6LXW - chains A and D of the 7 polymer chains in the assembly; structure by electron microscopy, 3.27 A resolution.

== Chain A (and D) ==
Name: Interleukin-2, Immunoglobulin heavy constant alpha 1
Organism: Homo sapiens
Notes: chain D of this document is another copy of the same molecule, construct and numbering; everything in this record applies to it too
UniProtKB: chimeric construct of P60568, P01876: residues 182-202 from P60568 (IL2_HUMAN) positions 1-21 (UniProt number = residue number - 181); residues 241-472 from P01876 positions 122-353 (UniProt number = residue number - 119)
Amino-acid sequence (291 residues; row label = number of the first residue in the row):
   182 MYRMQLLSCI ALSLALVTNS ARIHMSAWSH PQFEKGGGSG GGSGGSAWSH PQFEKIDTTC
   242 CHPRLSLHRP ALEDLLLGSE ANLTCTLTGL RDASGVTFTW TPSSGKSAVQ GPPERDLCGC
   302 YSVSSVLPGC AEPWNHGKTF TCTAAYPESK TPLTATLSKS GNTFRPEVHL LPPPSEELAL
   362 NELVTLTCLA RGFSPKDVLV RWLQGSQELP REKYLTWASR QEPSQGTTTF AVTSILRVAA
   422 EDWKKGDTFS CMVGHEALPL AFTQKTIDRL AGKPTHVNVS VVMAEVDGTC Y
Not modelled in the structure: 182-243, 454-457 (chain D: 182-243)
Construct notes: linker (203-240)
Cystine bridges: Cys266-Cys323, Cys369-Cys432

== How chain A and chain D interact ==
Contacting residue pairs - 12 pairs, chain A then chain D:
  Val460(A) - Met464(D)  hydrophobic
  Val467(A) - Val458(D)
  Asp468(A) - Lys454(D)
  Asp468(A) - Pro455(D)
  Thr470(A) - Ile448(D)
  Thr470(A) - Ala452(D)
  Thr470(A) - Gly453(D)
  Cys471(A) - Ala452(D)
  Tyr472(A) - His350(D)
  Tyr472(A) - Leu351(D)  hydrogen bond (side chain-backbone)
  Tyr472(A) - Lys446(D)
  Tyr472(A) - Thr447(D)
Other interface residues (no listed pair), chain A (9 interface residues in all): Val462, Met464, Gly469
Other interface residues (no listed pair), chain D (14 interface residues in all): Pro353, Val460, Val462

== Summary ==
9 residues of chain A and 14 residues of chain D are in contact, with 1 hydrogen bond. Its one hydrogen-bonded
contact is Tyr472(A)-Leu351(D).
Both chains are Interleukin-2, Immunoglobulin heavy constant alpha 1 (Homo sapiens). Entry 6LXW (Cryo-EM
structure of human secretory immunoglobulin A in complex with the N-terminal domain of SpsA) was determined by
electron microscopy (same publication as 6LX3).
